6BNK - chains A and C of the 4 polymer chains in the assembly; structure by X-ray diffraction, 3.20 A resolution.

# Chain A
Name: Antigen-presenting glycoprotein CD1d1
From: Mus musculus
UniProt: A0A0R4J090 (A0A0R4J090_MOUSE); residues 1-279 here correspond to UniProt positions 19-297 (UniProt number = residue number + 18)
Sequence (302 residues; numbered 1 to 302; the number before each row is that of its first residue):
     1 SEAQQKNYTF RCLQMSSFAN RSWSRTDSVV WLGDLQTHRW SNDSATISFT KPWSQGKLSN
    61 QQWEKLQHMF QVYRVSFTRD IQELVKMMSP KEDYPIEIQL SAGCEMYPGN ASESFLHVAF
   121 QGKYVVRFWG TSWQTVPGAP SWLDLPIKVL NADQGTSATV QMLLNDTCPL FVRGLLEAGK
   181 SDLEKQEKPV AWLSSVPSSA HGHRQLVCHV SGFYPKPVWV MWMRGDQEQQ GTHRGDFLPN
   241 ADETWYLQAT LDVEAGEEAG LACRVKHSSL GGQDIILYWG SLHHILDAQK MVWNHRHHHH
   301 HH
Not modelled in the structure: 1-7, 280-302
Sequence notes: expression tag (280-302)
Disulfides: Cys-104/Cys-168, Cys-208/Cys-263
Glycans and other covalent adducts: N-acetylglucosamine (NAG) linked to Asn-20, Asn-42, Asn-165
Small-molecule neighbours: AGH (n-{(1S,2R,3S)-1-[(alpha-D-galactopyranosyloxy)methyl]-2,3-dihydroxyheptadecyl}hexacosanamide): Phe-10, Cys-12, Gln-14, Ser-28, Val-30, His-38, Trp-40, Ile-47, Trp-63, Leu-66, Met-69, Phe-70, Val-72, Tyr-73, Ser-76, Phe-77, Asp-80, Ile-81, Leu-84, Val-85, Ile-98, Leu-100, Ala-102, Val-118, Phe-120, Trp-133, Trp-142, Leu-143, Pro-146, Leu-150, Asp-153, Gly-155, Thr-156, Thr-159, Val-160, Leu-163, Cys-168, Phe-171

# Chain C
Name: NKT Valpha14 (MOUSE) - 2C12 TCR - Hybrid mouse variable and human constant domains
From: Homo sapiens
Sequence (207 residues; row label = number of the first residue in the row; note: 3 numbers in that range are skipped by the numbering (no residue carries them; nothing is unmodelled there)):
     1 TQVEQSPQSL VVRQGENSVL QCNYSVTPDN HLRWFKQDTG KGLVSLTVLV DQKDKTSNGR
    62 YSATLDKDAK HSTLHITATL LDDTATYICV VGDRGSALG
   103 RLHFGAGTQL IVIPDIQNPD PAVYQLRDSK SSDKSVCLFT DFDSQTNVSQ SKDSDVYITD
   163 KCVLDMRSMD FKSNSAVAWS NKSDFACANA FNNSIIPEDT FFPSPESS
Not modelled in the structure: 207-210
Disulfides: Cys-22/Cys-90, Cys-139/Cys-189
Small-molecule neighbours: AGH (n-{(1S,2R,3S)-1-[(alpha-D-galactopyranosyloxy)methyl]-2,3-dihydroxyheptadecyl}hexacosanamide): Pro-28, Asp-29, Asn-30, Lys-68, Asp-94, Arg-95, Gly-96

# Interface between chain A and chain C
Contacting residue pairs (18):
  Ser-76(A) / Pro-28(C)
  Ser-76(A) / Arg-95(C)  hydrogen bond (backbone-side chain)
  Arg-79(A) / Asp-94(C)  salt bridge
  Arg-79(A) / Arg-95(C)
  Arg-79(A) / Leu-99(C)  hydrogen bond (side chain-backbone)
  Arg-79(A) / Gly-100(C)
  Arg-79(A) / Arg-103(C)
  Asp-80(A) / Arg-95(C)  salt bridge
  Asp-80(A) / Leu-99(C)
  Glu-83(A) / Leu-99(C)
  Glu-83(A) / Arg-103(C)  salt bridge
  Leu-84(A) / Leu-99(C)  hydrophobic
  Met-87(A) / Leu-99(C)  hydrophobic
  Val-149(A) / Ser-97(C)
  Val-149(A) / Leu-99(C)  hydrophobic
  Ala-152(A) / Gly-96(C)
  Ala-152(A) / Ser-97(C)
  Asp-153(A) / Gly-96(C)
Other interface residues (no listed pair), chain A (12 interface residues in all): Val-72, Val-75, Lys-86
Other interface residues (no listed pair), chain C (10 interface residues in all): Thr-27, Ala-98

# Summary
12 residues of chain A and 10 residues of chain C are in contact; the contacts include 2 hydrogen bonds and 3
salt bridges. Among the polar pairs are Arg-79(A)/Asp-94(C), Asp-80(A)/Arg-95(C) and Glu-83(A)/Arg-103(C).
Compound AGH is bound between chain A and chain C.
Here chain A is Antigen-presenting glycoprotein CD1d1 (Mus musculus) and chain C is NKT Valpha14 (MOUSE) -
2C12 TCR - Hybrid mouse variable and human constant domains (Homo sapiens). Entry 6BNK (Crystal structure of
TCR-MHC-like molecule) was determined by X-ray diffraction together with 6BNL from the same study.
